Entry 3N00 (X-ray diffraction, 2.60 A resolution); this record covers chains A and B.

[Chain A]
Molecule: Rev-erbA-alpha
Source organism: Homo sapiens
UniProt: P20393 (NR1D1_HUMAN); the construct lacks a stretch of the UniProt sequence and is renumbered around it, so the offset changes along the chain: 281-300 = UniProt 281-300; 400-422 = UniProt 301-323; 423-614 = UniProt 423-614
Sequence (245 residues; each row starts with the number of its first residue; note: 99 numbers in that range are skipped by the numbering (no residue carries them; nothing is unmodelled there)):
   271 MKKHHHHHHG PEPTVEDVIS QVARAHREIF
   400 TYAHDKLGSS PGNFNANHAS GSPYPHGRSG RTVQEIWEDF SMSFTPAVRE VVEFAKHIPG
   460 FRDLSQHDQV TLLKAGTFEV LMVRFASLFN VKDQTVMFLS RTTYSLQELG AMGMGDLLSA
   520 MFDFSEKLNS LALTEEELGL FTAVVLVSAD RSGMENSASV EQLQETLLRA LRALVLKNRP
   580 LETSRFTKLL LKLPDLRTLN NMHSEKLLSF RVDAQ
Disordered / not traced: 271-282, 400-431, 493-506, 612-614
Sequence notes: expression tag (271-280)
Curated features (UniProtKB/Swiss-Prot):
  - binding site (heme): His602
  - modified residue: Lys591 (N6-acetyllysine)
Reported in the primary citation:
  - contacts within the chain: Arg461-Gln465 (hydrogen bond), Arg461-Gln468 (hydrogen bond), Gly512-Lys605 (hydrogen bond), Trp436-Leu606 (hydrogen bond), Ser440-Ser608 (hydrogen bond)
  - conformationally variable residues (helix shift, side-chain flip): Ile435, Trp436, Glu437, Phe439, His602 to Gln614

[Chain B]
Molecule: Nuclear receptor corepressor 1
Notes: fragment: CORNR box 2 residues 2045-2065
UniProt: O75376 (NCOR1_HUMAN); residue numbers follow UniProt; this construct covers 2045-2065
Sequence (21 residues; numbered 2045 to 2065; the number before each row is that of its first residue):
  2045 THRLITLADH ICQIITQDFA R
Curated features (UniProtKB/Swiss-Prot):
  - region: Arg2047 to Thr2050 (Required for interaction with RARA in the absence of its ligand)
  - motif: Ile2055 to Ile2059 (CORNR box 2)
Reported in the primary citation:
  - contacts within the chain: Leu2051-Ile2055 (hydrophobic contact), Asp2062-Arg2065
  - mutagenesis - H2046A, L2048A, L2051A: unchanged binding to Rev-erbA-alpha (chain A)

[Interface between chain A and chain B]
Contacting residue pairs (48):
  Gln433(A) with His2046(B), hydrogen bond
  Trp436(A) with Leu2048(B), hydrophobic
  Glu437(A) with His2046(B), salt bridge
  Phe443(A) with Leu2051(B), hydrophobic; His2054(B)
  Thr444(A) with His2054(B), hydrogen bond; Ile2058(B)
  Val447(A) with Ile2055(B), hydrophobic; Ile2058(B), hydrophobic
  Arg448(A) with Asp2062(B)
  Val451(A) with Phe2063(B), hydrophobic
  Lys455(A) with Arg2065(B)
  Arg461(A) with Phe2063(B)
  Gln465(A) with Phe2063(B)
  Gln468(A) with Phe2063(B)
  Val469(A) with Phe2063(B), hydrophobic
  Leu472(A) with Ile2059(B); Phe2063(B), hydrophobic
  Lys473(A) with Cys2056(B), hydrogen bond (side chain-backbone); Ile2059(B); Thr2060(B), hydrogen bond
  Thr476(A) with Ile2055(B); Ile2059(B)
  Phe477(A) with Leu2051(B), hydrophobic; Ile2055(B), hydrophobic
  Ser603(A) with Leu2051(B), hydrogen bond (backbone-backbone); Ala2052(B), hydrogen bond (backbone-backbone)
  Glu604(A) with Thr2050(B); Ala2052(B)
  Lys605(A) with Thr2050(B); Leu2051(B), hydrogen bond (backbone-backbone)
  Leu606(A) with Ile2049(B)
  Leu607(A) with Arg2047(B); Leu2048(B); Ile2049(B), hydrogen bond (backbone-backbone); His2054(B)
  Ser608(A) with His2046(B); Arg2047(B); Leu2048(B)
  Phe609(A) with His2046(B); Arg2047(B), hydrogen bond (backbone-backbone); Ile2049(B), hydrophobic; His2054(B)
  Arg610(A) with Thr2045(B); His2046(B)
  Val611(A) with Thr2045(B), hydrogen bond (backbone-backbone); His2046(B); Arg2047(B)
Also at the interface, not in a pair above, chain A (30 interface residues in all): Ser440, Leu480, Leu516, His602
The authors on this interface:
  - specific contacts: Gln433(A)-His2046(B) (hydrogen bond), Glu437(A)-His2046(B) (hydrogen bond), Lys455(A)-Asp2062(B) (water-mediated contact), Lys473(A)-Thr2060(B) (hydrogen bond), Leu607(A)-Arg2047(B) (hydrophobic contact), Phe609(A)-Arg2047(B) (hydrophobic contact), Thr2045(B)-Val611(A) (backbone contact), Leu2048(B)-Trp436(A), Ile2049(B)-Leu607(A) (backbone contact), Leu2051(B)-Lys605(A) (backbone contact), Leu2051(B)-Phe443(A) (hydrophobic contact), Leu2051(B)-Phe477(A) (hydrophobic contact), Leu2051(B)-Leu607(A) (hydrophobic contact), His2054(B)-Thr444(A) (hydrogen bond), Phe2063(B)-Val451(A), Phe2063(B)-Val469(A), Phe2063(B)-Arg461(A), Phe2063(B)-Gln465(A)
  - interface residues, chain B: Ile2055(B), Ile2058(B), Ile2059(B), Phe2063(B)
  - hot spots on chain B (mutagenesis) - I2055A, I2058A, I2059A: decreased binding to Rev-erbA-alpha (chain A)

[Overview]
Chain A and chain B form an interface of 30 and 17 residues respectively, with 10 hydrogen bonds and 1 salt
bridge. Among the polar pairs are Glu437(A)-His2046(B), Gln433(A)-His2046(B) and Thr444(A)-His2054(B). The
authors report hydrogen bonds between Gln433(A) and His2046(B), Glu437(A) and His2046(B) and Lys473(A) and
Thr2060(B) among others; a water-mediated contact between Lys455(A) and Asp2062(B); hydrophobic contacts
between Leu607(A) and Arg2047(B), Phe609(A) and Arg2047(B) and Leu2051(B) and Phe443(A) among others. From the
paper: I2055A, I2058A and I2059A of chain B reduce binding to Rev-erbA-alpha (chain A); interface residues
Ile2055(B), Ile2058(B) and Ile2059(B) among others; 6 substitutions were tested in all.
Chain A is Rev-erbA-alpha (Homo sapiens) and chain B is Nuclear receptor corepressor 1; the structure, Crystal
Structure of a deletion mutant of human Reverba ligand binding domain bound with an NCoR ..., was determined
by X-ray diffraction.
